PDB entry 8C03 | electron microscopy, 3.89 A resolution | chain A

== Chain A ==
Name: Solute carrier family 40 member 1
From: Homo sapiens
Reference sequence: Q9NP59 (S40A1_HUMAN); residue numbers follow UniProt; this construct covers 2-571
Chain sequence (580 residues; numbered 0 to 579; the number before each row is that of its first residue; numbering starts at 0):
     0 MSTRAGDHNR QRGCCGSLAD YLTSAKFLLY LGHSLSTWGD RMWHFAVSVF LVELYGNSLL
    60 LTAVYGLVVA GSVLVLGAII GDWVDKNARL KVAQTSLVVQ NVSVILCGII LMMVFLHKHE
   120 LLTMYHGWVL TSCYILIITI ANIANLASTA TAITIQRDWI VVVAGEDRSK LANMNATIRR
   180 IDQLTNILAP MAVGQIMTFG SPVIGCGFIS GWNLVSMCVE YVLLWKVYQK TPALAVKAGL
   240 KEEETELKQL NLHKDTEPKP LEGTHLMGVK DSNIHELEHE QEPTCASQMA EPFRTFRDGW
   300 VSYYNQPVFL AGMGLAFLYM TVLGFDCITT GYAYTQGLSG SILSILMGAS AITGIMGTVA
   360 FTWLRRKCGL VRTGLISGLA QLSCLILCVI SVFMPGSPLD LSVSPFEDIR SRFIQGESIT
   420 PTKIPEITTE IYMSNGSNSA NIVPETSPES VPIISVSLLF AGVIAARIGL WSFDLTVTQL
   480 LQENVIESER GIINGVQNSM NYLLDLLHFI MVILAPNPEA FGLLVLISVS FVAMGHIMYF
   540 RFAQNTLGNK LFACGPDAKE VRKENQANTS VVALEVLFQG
Unresolved in the structure: 0-17, 237-285, 395-448, 550-579
Differences from the reference sequence: initiating methionine (0); expression tag (1, 572-579)
Residues lining bound ligands: vamifeport (SZU; 2-[2-[2-(1H-benzimidazol-2-yl)ethylamino]ethyl]-N-[(3-fluoranylpyridin-2-yl)methyl]-1,3-oxazole-4-carboxamide): Tyr64, Val68, Asn185, Leu317, Tyr318, Thr320, Gly323, Phe324, Arg466, Leu469, Trp470, Asp473, Tyr501, Asp504, Phe508
Curated features (UniProtKB/Swiss-Prot):
  - binding site (Fe cation): Asp39, His43, Cys326, His507
  - glycosylation: Asn434 (N-linked (GlcNAc...) asparagine)
  - natural variant: Tyr64 (Y64N: In HFE4), Ala77 (A77D: In HFE4), Gly80 (G80S: In HFE4; G80V: In HFE4), Asn144 (N144D: In HFE4; N144H: In HFE4; N144T: In HFE4), Asp157 (D157G: In HFE4), Val162 (deletion: In HFE4), Asn174 (N174I: In iron overload), Asp181 (D181V: In HFE4), Gln182 (Q182H: In HFE4), Gln248 (Q248H: Associated with mild anemia and a tendency to iron loading. Prevents hepcidin/HAMP-induced degradation. Protects against severe malaria disease), Gly267 (G267D: In HFE4), Asp270 (D270V: In HFE4), 3 further natural variant entries in UniProt
  - mutagenesis: Arg88 (R88G: Reduces protein stability. Loss of cell surface localization. Loss of iron export activity. Increases intracellular manganese), Asp157 (D157Y: Loss of iron export activity. Loss of cell surface localization. Increases intracellular manganese), Leu170 (L170F: Loss of iron export activity), Lys236 (K236R: No loss of ubiquitination; when associated with R-253), Lys240 (K240E: Loss of HAMP-induced endocytosis), Lys253 (K253R: No loss of ubiquitination; when associated with R-236), Cys326 (C326S: Complete loss of HAMP-dependent ubiquitination. Does not affect protein stability. Does not affect cell surface localization), Ser338 (S338R: Reduces protein stability), Tyr501 (Y501C: About 90% loss of HAMP binding), Asp504 (D504N: About 95% loss of HAMP binding)
From the paper describing this entry:
  - mutagenesis - Y318A, Y318S: abolished expression
  - mutagenesis - D504A: decreased expression
  - mutagenesis - R466A: unchanged expression
  - mutagenesis - Y501S, D504A: abolished binding to TMR-hepcidin
  - mutagenesis - V68S, R466A (Kd 501 nM): decreased binding to TMR-hepcidin
  - mutagenesis - L469A (Kd 57 nM), L469S (Kd 94 nM), W470S (Kd 227 nM): unchanged binding to TMR-hepcidin
  - mutagenesis - R466A (Kd 83 nM), L469A (Kd 37 nM), L469S (Kd 60 nM), W470S (Kd 82 nM): decreased binding to vamifeport

== In short ==
Ligands of chain A: vamifeport. UniProt lists 4 Fe cation-binding residues and 10 mutagenesis sites. The paper
reports that R466A, L469A and L469S, among others, reduce binding to vamifeport; Y318A and Y318S abolish
expression; 9 substitutions were tested in all.
Chain A is Solute carrier family 40 member 1 (Homo sapiens); the structure, Structure of SLC40/ferroportin in
complex with vamifeport and synthetic nanobody Sy12 in outward-facing conformation, was determined by electron
microscopy (same publication as 8BZY and 8C02).
